9MSF - chains I and J of the 16 polymer chains in the assembly; structure by electron microscopy, 2.60 A resolution.

Chain I:
Protein: DNA-directed RNA polymerase subunit beta
From: Escherichia coli
Notes: EC 2.7.7.6
UniProtKB: P0A8V2 (RPOB_ECOLI); numbering as in UniProt (aligned over 1-1342)
Sequence (1342 residues; each row starts with the number of its first residue):
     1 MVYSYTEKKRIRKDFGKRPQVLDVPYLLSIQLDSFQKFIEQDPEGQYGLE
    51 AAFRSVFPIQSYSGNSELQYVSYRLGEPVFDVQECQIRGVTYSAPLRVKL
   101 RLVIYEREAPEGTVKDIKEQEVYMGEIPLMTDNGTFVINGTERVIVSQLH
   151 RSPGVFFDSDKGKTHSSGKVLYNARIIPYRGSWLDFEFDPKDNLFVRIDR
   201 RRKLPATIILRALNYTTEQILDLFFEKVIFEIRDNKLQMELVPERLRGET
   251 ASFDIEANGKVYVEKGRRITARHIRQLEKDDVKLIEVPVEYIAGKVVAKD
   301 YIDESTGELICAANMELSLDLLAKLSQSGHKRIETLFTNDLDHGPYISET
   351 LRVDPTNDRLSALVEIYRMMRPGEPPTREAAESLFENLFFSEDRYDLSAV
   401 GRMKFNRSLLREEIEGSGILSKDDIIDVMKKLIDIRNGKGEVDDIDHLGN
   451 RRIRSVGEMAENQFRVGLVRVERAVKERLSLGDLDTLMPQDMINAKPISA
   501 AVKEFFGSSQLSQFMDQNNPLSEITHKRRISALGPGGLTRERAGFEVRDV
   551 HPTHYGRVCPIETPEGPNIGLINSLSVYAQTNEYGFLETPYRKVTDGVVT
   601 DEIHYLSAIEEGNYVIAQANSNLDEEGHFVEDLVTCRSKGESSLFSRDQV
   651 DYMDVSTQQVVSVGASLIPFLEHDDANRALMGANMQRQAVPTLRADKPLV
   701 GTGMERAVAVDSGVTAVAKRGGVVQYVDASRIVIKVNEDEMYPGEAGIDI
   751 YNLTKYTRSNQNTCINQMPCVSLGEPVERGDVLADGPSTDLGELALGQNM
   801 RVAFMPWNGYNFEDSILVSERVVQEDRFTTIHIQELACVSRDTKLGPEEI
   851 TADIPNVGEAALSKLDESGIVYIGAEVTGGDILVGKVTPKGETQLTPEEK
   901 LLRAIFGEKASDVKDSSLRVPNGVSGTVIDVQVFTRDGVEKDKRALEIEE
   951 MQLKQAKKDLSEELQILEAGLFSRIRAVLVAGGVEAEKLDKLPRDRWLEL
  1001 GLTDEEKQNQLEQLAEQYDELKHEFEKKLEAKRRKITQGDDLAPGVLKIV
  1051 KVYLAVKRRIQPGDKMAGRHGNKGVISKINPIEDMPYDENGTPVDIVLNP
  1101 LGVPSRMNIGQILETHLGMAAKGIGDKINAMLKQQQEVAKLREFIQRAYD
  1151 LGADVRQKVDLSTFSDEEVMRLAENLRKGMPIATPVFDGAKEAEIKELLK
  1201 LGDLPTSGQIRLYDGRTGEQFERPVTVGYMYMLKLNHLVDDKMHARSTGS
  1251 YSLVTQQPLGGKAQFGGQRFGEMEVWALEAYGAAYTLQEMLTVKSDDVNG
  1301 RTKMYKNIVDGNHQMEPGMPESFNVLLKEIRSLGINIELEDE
Disordered / not traced: 1, 1342
Curated features (UniProtKB/Swiss-Prot):
  - modified residue (N6-acetyllysine): Lys1022, Lys1200
Ligand contacts: pyrophosphate (POP): Arg678, Ser1105, Arg1106

Chain J:
Protein: DNA-directed RNA polymerase subunit beta'
From: Escherichia coli
Notes: EC 2.7.7.6
UniProtKB: P0A8T7 (RPOC_ECOLI); residues 1-1407 here = UniProt positions 1-1407
Sequence (1415 residues; row label = number of the first residue in the row):
     1 MKDLLKFLKAQTKTEEFDAIKIALASPDMIRSWSFGEVKKPETINYRTFK
    51 PERDGLFCARIFGPVKDYECLCGKYKRLKHRGVICEKCGVEVTQTKVRRE
   101 RMGHIELASPTAHIWFLKSLPSRIGLLLDMPLRDIERVLYFESYVVIEGG
   151 MTNLERQQILTEEQYLDALEEFGDEFDAKMGAEAIQALLKSMDLEQECEQ
   201 LREELNETNSETKRKKLTKRIKLLEAFVQSGNKPEWMILTVLPVLPPDLR
   251 PLVPLDGGRFATSDLNDLYRRVINRNNRLKRLLDLAAPDIIVRNEKRMLQ
   301 EAVDALLDNGRRGRAITGSNKRPLKSLADMIKGKQGRFRQNLLGKRVDYS
   351 GRSVITVGPYLRLHQCGLPKKMALELFKPFIYGKLELRGLATTIKAAKKM
   401 VEREEAVVWDILDEVIREHPVLLNRAPTLHRLGIQAFEPVLIEGKAIQLH
   451 PLVCAAYNADFDGDQMAVHVPLTLEAQLEARALMMSTNNILSPANGEPII
   501 VPSQDVVLGLYYMTRDCVNAKGEGMVLTGPKEAERLYRSGLASLHARVKV
   551 RITEYEKDANGELVAKTSLKDTTVGRAILWMIVPKGLPYSIVNQALGKKA
   601 ISKMLNTCYRILGLKPTVIFADQIMYTGFAYAARSGASVGIDDMVIPEKK
   651 HEIISEAEAEVAEIQEQFQSGLVTAGERYNKVIDIWAAANDRVSKAMMDN
   701 LQTETVINRDGQEEKQVSFNSIYMMADSGARGSAAQIRQLAGMRGLMAKP
   751 DGSIIETPITANFREGLNVLQYFISTHGARKGLADTALKTANSGYLTRRL
   801 VDVAQDLVVTEDDCGTHEGIMMTPVIEGGDVKEPLRDRVLGRVTAEDVLK
   851 PGTADILVPRNTLLHEQWCDLLEENSVDAVKVRSVVSCDTDFGVCAHCYG
   901 RDLARGHIINKGEAIGVIAAQSIGEPGTQLTMRTFHIGGAASRAAAESSI
   951 QVKNKGSIKLSNVKSVVNSSGKLVITSRNTELKLIDEFGRTKESYKVPYG
  1001 AVLAKGDGEQVAGGETVANWDPHTMPVITEVSGFVRFTDMIDGQTITRQT
  1051 DELTGLSSLVVLDSAERTAGGKDLRPALKIVDAQGNDVLIPGTDMPAQYF
  1101 LPGKAIVQLEDGVQISSGDTLARIPQESGGTKDITGGLPRVADLFEARRP
  1151 KEPAILAEISGIVSFGKETKGKRRLVITPVDGSDPYEEMIPKWRQLNVFE
  1201 GERVERGDVISDGPEAPHDILRLRGVHAVTRYIVNEVQDVYRLQGVKIND
  1251 KHIEVIVRQMLRKATIVNAGSSDFLEGEQVEYSRVKIANRELEANGKVGA
  1301 TYSRDLLGITKASLATESFISAASFQETTRVLTEAAVAGKRDELRGLKEN
  1351 VIVGRLIPAGTGYAYHQDRMRRRAAGEAPAAPQVTAEDASASLAELLNAG
  1401 LGGSDNELELEVLFQ
Disordered / not traced: 935-947, 1127-1135, 1375-1415
Differences from the reference sequence: expression tag (1408-1415)
Curated features (UniProtKB/Swiss-Prot):
  - binding site (Zn(2+)): Cys70, Cys72, Cys85, Cys88, Cys814, Cys888, Cys895, Cys898
  - binding site (Mg(2+)): Asp460, Asp462, Asp464
  - modified residue: Lys983 (N6-acetyllysine)
Ion coordination: Zn2+ site 1: Cys70, Cys72, Cys85, Cys88; Mg2+: Asp460, Asp462, Asp464; Zn2+ site 2: Cys814, Cys888, Cys895, Cys898

How chain I and chain J interact:
Pairs across the interface (303):
  Phe545(I) - Leu788(J)  hydrophobic
  Phe545(I) - Met932(J)  hydrophobic
  Phe545(I) - Arg933(J)
  Arg548(I) - Arg780(J)
  Asp549(I) - Arg933(J)  salt bridge
  Val550(I) - Pro750(J)
  Val550(I) - His777(J)  hydrogen bond (backbone-side chain)
  Val550(I) - Arg780(J)
  His551(I) - Phe773(J)
  Tyr555(I) - Val769(J)
  Tyr555(I) - Phe773(J)
  Pro560(I) - Phe773(J)  hydrophobic
  Pro560(I) - Arg780(J)
  Ile561(I) - Tyr772(J)  hydrophobic
  Thr563(I) - Arg780(J)
  Gly566(I) - Ala787(J)
  Ile569(I) - Leu783(J)  hydrophobic
  Ile569(I) - Ala784(J)
  Gln618(I) - Leu770(J)
  Thr635(I) - Leu770(J)
  Arg637(I) - Leu770(J)
  Ser642(I) - Leu770(J)
  Thr657(I) - Val769(J)
  Val660(I) - Val769(J)  hydrophobic
  Val660(I) - Phe773(J)  hydrophobic
  Leu671(I) - Tyr772(J)
  Glu672(I) - Gly766(J)
  Glu672(I) - Leu767(J)  hydrogen bond (backbone-backbone)
  His673(I) - Phe763(J)  hydrogen bond (side chain-backbone)
  His673(I) - Arg764(J)  hydrogen bond (side chain-backbone)
  His673(I) - Glu765(J)
  His673(I) - Gly766(J)
  Asp674(I) - Phe763(J)
  Asp674(I) - Tyr772(J)  hydrogen bond (backbone-side chain)
  Asp675(I) - Phe763(J)
  Asp675(I) - Tyr772(J)
  Ala676(I) - Tyr772(J)
  Ala676(I) - Ala779(J)  hydrophobic
  Asn677(I) - Ala779(J)
  Asn677(I) - Leu783(J)
  Ala679(I) - Tyr772(J)
  Leu680(I) - Leu783(J)  hydrophobic
  Phe804(I) - Ala637(J)
  Phe804(I) - Ser638(J)  hydrogen bond (backbone-side chain)
  Met805(I) - Ala637(J)
  Pro806(I) - Asp505(J)
  Pro806(I) - Ala632(J)
  Pro806(I) - Ala633(J)
  Pro806(I) - Ala637(J)
  Asn808(I) - Pro359(J)
  Asn808(I) - Ala633(J)
  Gly809(I) - Val357(J)
  Gly809(I) - Pro359(J)
  Gly809(I) - Phe629(J)
  Tyr810(I) - Pro359(J)
  Phe812(I) - Pro451(J)  hydrophobic
  Phe812(I) - Phe461(J)
  Phe812(I) - Ser503(J)
  Phe812(I) - Gln504(J)
  Phe812(I) - Asp505(J)
  Glu813(I) - Asp460(J)
  Glu813(I) - Phe461(J)  hydrogen bond (backbone-backbone)
  Glu813(I) - Gln504(J)
  Asp814(I) - Phe461(J)
  Ser815(I) - Val357(J)
  Ser815(I) - Phe461(J)
  Arg841(I) - Asp256(J)
  Lys1065(I) - Asp462(J)
  Lys1073(I) - Asp462(J)  salt bridge
  Val1075(I) - Thr356(J)
  Val1075(I) - Phe461(J)  hydrogen bond (backbone-backbone)
  Val1075(I) - Asp462(J)
  Val1075(I) - Gly463(J)
  Ile1076(I) - Thr356(J)
  Asn1099(I) - Asp505(J)  hydrogen bond
  Pro1100(I) - Ala637(J)
  Pro1100(I) - Val639(J)  hydrophobic
  Leu1101(I) - Asp505(J)
  Leu1101(I) - Met725(J)  hydrophobic
  Leu1101(I) - Ala730(J)  hydrophobic
  Leu1101(I) - Arg731(J)  hydrogen bond (backbone-side chain)
  Gly1102(I) - Arg731(J)
  Pro1104(I) - Met725(J)  hydrophobic
  Pro1104(I) - Leu740(J)
  Ser1105(I) - Arg731(J)
  Ser1105(I) - Gln736(J)
  Arg1106(I) - Arg731(J)
  Met1107(I) - Gln736(J)
  Met1107(I) - Gln739(J)
  Met1107(I) - Leu740(J)  hydrophobic
  Met1107(I) - Phe763(J)  hydrophobic
  Ile1109(I) - Met644(J)  hydrophobic
  Ile1109(I) - Leu740(J)  hydrophobic
  Ile1112(I) - Val639(J)  hydrophobic
  His1116(I) - Ile641(J)
  Phe1187(I) - Leu767(J)
  Phe1187(I) - Asn768(J)
  Phe1187(I) - Val769(J)  hydrophobic
  Glu1192(I) - Ile641(J)
  Glu1192(I) - Arg764(J)  salt bridge
  Lys1196(I) - Asp642(J)  salt bridge
  Ser1207(I) - Asp642(J)
  Gln1209(I) - Gly640(J)
  Glu1219(I) - Arg538(J)  salt bridge
  Glu1219(I) - Arg634(J)  salt bridge
  Phe1221(I) - Ala633(J)
  Glu1222(I) - Tyr512(J)  hydrogen bond
  Glu1222(I) - Tyr537(J)  hydrogen bond
  Glu1222(I) - Arg634(J)
  Glu1222(I) - Ser635(J)  hydrogen bond (backbone-backbone)
  Arg1223(I) - Ser635(J)  hydrogen bond (backbone-backbone)
  Arg1223(I) - Gly636(J)
  Arg1223(I) - Phe719(J)  hydrogen bond (side chain-backbone)
  Arg1223(I) - Ser721(J)  hydrogen bond
  Arg1223(I) - Met724(J)
  Pro1224(I) - Gly636(J)
  Pro1224(I) - Ser638(J)
  Val1225(I) - Gly636(J)
  Val1225(I) - Ser638(J)
  Thr1226(I) - Ser638(J)  hydrogen bond (backbone-side chain)
  Thr1226(I) - Val639(J)  hydrogen bond (side chain-backbone)
  Thr1226(I) - Gly640(J)
  Val1239(I) - Lys445(J)
  Asp1240(I) - Lys445(J)  salt bridge
  Lys1242(I) - Arg352(J)
  Lys1242(I) - Val354(J)
  Lys1242(I) - Gln465(J)
  Met1243(I) - Arg352(J)
  Met1243(I) - Ser353(J)
  Met1243(I) - Met372(J)  hydrophobic
  Met1243(I) - Lys445(J)
  His1244(I) - Gly351(J)
  His1244(I) - Arg352(J)  hydrogen bond (backbone-backbone)
  His1244(I) - Met372(J)
  Ala1245(I) - Ser350(J)
  Ala1245(I) - Glu375(J)
  Arg1246(I) - Asp348(J)  salt bridge
  Arg1246(I) - Tyr349(J)  hydrogen bond (backbone-backbone)
  Arg1246(I) - Ser350(J)  hydrogen bond (backbone-backbone)
  Arg1246(I) - Glu375(J)
  Ser1247(I) - Asp348(J)
  Ser1247(I) - Tyr349(J)  hydrogen bond (backbone-backbone)
  Ser1247(I) - Glu375(J)  hydrogen bond (backbone-side chain)
  Ser1247(I) - Pro379(J)
  Thr1248(I) - Asp348(J)
  Tyr1251(I) - Asp348(J)  hydrogen bond
  Leu1253(I) - Arg99(J)  hydrogen bond (backbone-side chain)
  Val1254(I) - Arg99(J)  hydrogen bond (backbone-side chain)
  Val1254(I) - Asp248(J)
  Val1254(I) - Arg337(J)
  Thr1255(I) - Asn341(J)
  Gln1256(I) - Arg99(J)
  Gln1257(I) - Asn341(J)  hydrogen bond (side chain-backbone)
  Gln1257(I) - Lys345(J)
  Pro1258(I) - Arg346(J)
  Pro1258(I) - Asp348(J)
  Leu1259(I) - Arg346(J)
  Gly1260(I) - Arg346(J)
  Phe1265(I) - Glu375(J)
  Gly1267(I) - Arg346(J)  hydrogen bond (backbone-side chain)
  Gly1267(I) - Val347(J)
  Gly1267(I) - Ser350(J)
  Gln1268(I) - Arg346(J)
  Gln1268(I) - Val347(J)  hydrogen bond (backbone-backbone)
  Gln1268(I) - Ser350(J)  hydrogen bond (backbone-side chain)
  Gln1268(I) - Gly351(J)
  Gln1268(I) - Arg352(J)  hydrogen bond
  Arg1269(I) - Arg339(J)  hydrogen bond (side chain-backbone)
  Arg1269(I) - Gln340(J)  hydrogen bond (side chain-backbone)
  Arg1269(I) - Gly344(J)  hydrogen bond (side chain-backbone)
  Arg1269(I) - Lys345(J)
  Arg1269(I) - Arg346(J)
  Phe1270(I) - Gly344(J)
  Phe1270(I) - Lys345(J)  hydrogen bond (backbone-backbone)
  Phe1270(I) - His469(J)
  Glu1272(I) - Leu343(J)
  Glu1272(I) - Arg798(J)  salt bridge
  Met1273(I) - Pro427(J)  hydrophobic
  Met1273(I) - Thr428(J)
  Glu1274(I) - Asn424(J)
  Glu1274(I) - Thr428(J)  hydrogen bond
  Glu1274(I) - Ile434(J)
  Val1275(I) - Leu343(J)
  Trp1276(I) - Arg798(J)
  Trp1276(I) - Val801(J)
  Trp1276(I) - Val917(J)
  Trp1276(I) - Gln921(J)
  Ala1277(I) - Arg431(J)
  Ala1277(I) - Ile434(J)  hydrophobic
  Ala1277(I) - Gln921(J)
  Leu1278(I) - Met484(J)  hydrophobic
  Glu1279(I) - Gln805(J)  hydrogen bond
  Glu1279(I) - Ala914(J)
  Glu1279(I) - Val1351(J)
  Ala1280(I) - Arg431(J)  hydrogen bond (backbone-side chain)
  Ala1280(I) - Gln921(J)
  Tyr1281(I) - Arg431(J)  hydrogen bond (side chain-backbone)
  Tyr1281(I) - Ile434(J)  hydrogen bond (side chain-backbone)
  Tyr1281(I) - Leu483(J)
  Tyr1281(I) - Met484(J)  hydrophobic
  Tyr1281(I) - Asn489(J)  hydrogen bond
  Gly1282(I) - Gly1360(J)
  Gly1282(I) - Thr1361(J)  hydrogen bond (backbone-backbone)
  Ala1283(I) - Glu479(J)
  Ala1284(I) - Glu479(J)  hydrogen bond (backbone-side chain)
  Ala1284(I) - Leu1356(J)
  Ala1284(I) - Ile1357(J)  hydrophobic
  Ala1284(I) - Thr1361(J)  hydrogen bond (backbone-side chain)
  Ala1284(I) - Gly1362(J)
  Tyr1285(I) - Glu475(J)
  Tyr1285(I) - Glu479(J)  hydrogen bond (backbone-side chain)
  Tyr1285(I) - Thr1361(J)
  Thr1286(I) - Ala476(J)
  Thr1286(I) - Glu479(J)  hydrogen bond
  Gln1288(I) - Gly1354(J)
  Gln1288(I) - Arg1355(J)
  Gln1288(I) - Leu1356(J)
  Glu1289(I) - Val470(J)
  Glu1289(I) - Pro471(J)
  Glu1289(I) - Leu472(J)  hydrogen bond (side chain-backbone)
  Glu1289(I) - Thr473(J)  hydrogen bond
  Glu1289(I) - Ala476(J)
  Met1290(I) - Val347(J)
  Leu1291(I) - Lys345(J)  hydrogen bond (backbone-side chain)
  Leu1291(I) - Val1351(J)
  Thr1292(I) - Gly1354(J)
  Lys1294(I) - Val347(J)
  Lys1294(I) - Asp348(J)  hydrogen bond (backbone-backbone)
  Lys1294(I) - Val470(J)  hydrogen bond (side chain-backbone)
  Lys1294(I) - Leu472(J)
  Ser1295(I) - Lys345(J)
  Ser1295(I) - Arg346(J)  hydrogen bond (side chain-backbone)
  Asp1296(I) - Lys345(J)  salt bridge
  Asn1299(I) - Thr12(J)
  Met1304(I) - Leu472(J)  hydrophobic
  Tyr1305(I) - Tyr349(J)
  Tyr1305(I) - Pro379(J)  hydrophobic
  Tyr1305(I) - Tyr382(J)
  Ile1308(I) - Pro379(J)  hydrophobic
  Ile1308(I) - Phe380(J)  hydrophobic
  Val1309(I) - Gly383(J)
  His1313(I) - Phe380(J)
  His1313(I) - Leu472(J)
  His1313(I) - Thr473(J)
  His1313(I) - Leu474(J)  hydrogen bond (backbone-backbone)
  His1313(I) - Gln477(J)
  Met1315(I) - Thr473(J)
  Met1319(I) - Phe17(J)  hydrophobic
  Pro1320(I) - Val1353(J)
  Glu1321(I) - Arg99(J)  salt bridge
  Ser1322(I) - Asn341(J)
  Ser1322(I) - Leu342(J)
  Phe1323(I) - Ile20(J)  hydrophobic
  Phe1323(I) - Leu342(J)
  Phe1323(I) - Ile1352(J)  hydrophobic
  Phe1323(I) - Val1353(J)  hydrophobic
  Val1325(I) - Arg99(J)
  Val1325(I) - Arg337(J)
  Leu1326(I) - Ile331(J)  hydrophobic
  Leu1326(I) - Arg337(J)
  Leu1326(I) - Phe338(J)  hydrophobic
  Leu1326(I) - Leu342(J)  hydrophobic
  Lys1328(I) - Glu100(J)
  Lys1328(I) - Leu245(J)
  Lys1328(I) - Leu249(J)
  Glu1329(I) - Met330(J)
  Glu1329(I) - Ile331(J)
  Glu1329(I) - Arg337(J)  salt bridge
  Arg1331(I) - Trp33(J)
  Arg1331(I) - Pro243(J)
  Ser1332(I) - Met102(J)
  Ser1332(I) - Leu245(J)
  Ser1332(I) - Leu327(J)
  Leu1333(I) - His113(J)  hydrogen bond (backbone-side chain)
  Leu1333(I) - Trp115(J)  hydrophobic
  Leu1333(I) - Leu307(J)  hydrophobic
  Leu1333(I) - Leu327(J)  hydrophobic
  Gly1334(I) - Ala25(J)
  Ile1335(I) - Ile22(J)  hydrophobic
  Ile1335(I) - Ala23(J)
  Ile1335(I) - Trp33(J)
  Asn1336(I) - Lys21(J)
  Asn1336(I) - Ile22(J)
  Asn1336(I) - Ala23(J)  hydrogen bond (backbone-backbone)
  Asn1336(I) - Leu24(J)
  Asn1336(I) - Met29(J)
  Asn1336(I) - Trp33(J)
  Ile1337(I) - Ile20(J)  hydrophobic
  Ile1337(I) - Lys21(J)
  Glu1338(I) - Ile20(J)
  Glu1338(I) - Lys21(J)  hydrogen bond (backbone-backbone)
  Leu1339(I) - Glu15(J)
  Leu1339(I) - Phe17(J)  hydrophobic
  Leu1339(I) - Ala19(J)
  Leu1339(I) - Ile20(J)  hydrophobic
  Glu1340(I) - Phe17(J)
  Glu1340(I) - Asp18(J)  hydrogen bond (backbone-backbone)
  Glu1340(I) - Ala19(J)  hydrogen bond (backbone-backbone)
  Glu1340(I) - Lys21(J)
  Glu1340(I) - Arg1341(J)  salt bridge
  Asp1341(I) - Glu16(J)
  Asp1341(I) - Phe17(J)
  Asp1341(I) - Asp18(J)
Interface residues without a listed pair, chain I (160 interface residues in all): Glu546, Pro552, His554, Cys559, Gly570, Asn573, Trp807, Asn811, Lys844, Gln1061, Pro1062, Gly1063, Gly1074, Ser1077, Val1103, Leu1113, Lys1191, Gly1271, Leu1287, Arg1301, Gln1314, Gly1318, Ile1330
Interface residues without a listed pair, chain J (176 interface residues in all): Arg47, Val244, Pro251, Gly257, Ile355, Tyr360, Pro369, Lys371, Leu376, Lys378, Glu386, Leu422, Leu429, His430, Leu432, Gln435, Ala446, Ala459, Ala467, Leu508, Ala630, Asn720, Gly732, Arg744, Thr776, Ile918, Phe1319, Leu1332, Ala1336, Leu1347, Ala1359

Summary:
The interface between chain I and chain J involves 160 residues on one side and 176 on the other, with 58
hydrogen bonds and 13 salt bridges. Polar pairs include Asp549(I)-Arg933(J), Lys1073(I)-Asp462(J) and
Glu1192(I)-Arg764(J). Chain I binds pyrophosphate.
Chain I is DNA-directed RNA polymerase subunit beta and chain J is DNA-directed RNA polymerase subunit beta',
both from Escherichia coli; the structure, de novo SigN RNA polymerase transcription initiation intermediate
with post-catalytic bEBP state (RPi1 closed ring), was determined by electron microscopy, deposited together
with 9MSE, 9MSG, 9MSH and 9MSJ.
